PDB entry 7X58 | electron microscopy, 3.93 A resolution | chains G and I of the 10 polymer chains in the assembly

# Chain G
Protein: Histone H3.1
From: Homo sapiens
Reference sequence: P68431 (H31_HUMAN); residues 1-135 here correspond to UniProt positions 2-136 (UniProt number = residue number + 1)
Amino-acid sequence (139 residues; each row starts with the number of its first residue; numbers below 1 keep their minus sign (Gly-3 is residue -3)):
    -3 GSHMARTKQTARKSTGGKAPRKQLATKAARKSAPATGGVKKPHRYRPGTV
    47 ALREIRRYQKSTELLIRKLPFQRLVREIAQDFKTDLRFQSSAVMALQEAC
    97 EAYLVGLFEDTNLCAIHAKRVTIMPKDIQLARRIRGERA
Disordered / not traced: -3 to 58
Sequence notes: expression tag (-3 to 0)
Swiss-Prot annotation at these positions:
  - modified residue: Arg2 (Asymmetric dimethylarginine), Thr3 (Phosphothreonine), Lys4 (Allysine), Gln5 (5-glutamyl dopamine), Thr6 (Phosphothreonine), Arg8 (Citrulline), Lys9 (N6,N6,N6-trimethyllysine), Ser10 (ADP-ribosylserine), Thr11 (Phosphothreonine), Lys14 (N6-(2-hydroxyisobutyryl)lysine), Arg17 (Asymmetric dimethylarginine), Lys18 (N6-(2-hydroxyisobutyryl)lysine), Lys23 (N6-(2-hydroxyisobutyryl)lysine), Arg26 (Citrulline), Lys27 (N6,N6,N6-trimethyllysine), Ser28 (ADP-ribosylserine), Lys36 (N6,N6,N6-trimethyllysine), Lys37 (N6-methyllysine), Tyr41 (Phosphotyrosine), Lys56 (N6,N6,N6-trimethyllysine) and 8 more in UniProt
  - lipidation: Lys18 (N6-decanoyllysine)

# Chain I
Molecule: Widom601 DNA FW
From: synthetic construct
Sequence (145 nucleotides; numbered -70 to 74; the number before each row is that of its first residue; numbers below 1 keep their minus sign (DA-70 is residue -70)):
   -70 ATCAGAATCCCGGTGCCGAGGCCGCTCAATTGGTCGTAGACAGCTCTAGC
   -20 ACCGCTTAAACGCACGTACGCGCTGTCCCCCGCGTTTTAACCGCCAAGGG
    30 GATTACTCCCTAGTCTCCAGGCACGTGTCAGATATATACATCGAT
Disordered / not traced: -70 to -62, 60-74

# Interface between chain G and chain I
Contacting residue pairs (17; chain G residue first):
  Arg63(G) - DT17(I)  sugar contact
  Arg63(G) - DA18(I)  salt bridge to the phosphate
  Arg72(G) - DC8(I)  salt bridge to the phosphate
  Arg83(G) - DC7(I)  phosphate contact
  Arg83(G) - DC8(I)  phosphate contact
  Phe84(G) - DC7(I)  sugar contact
  Phe84(G) - DC8(I)  hydrogen bond to the phosphate
  Gln85(G) - DC7(I)  phosphate contact
  Ser86(G) - DC7(I)  hydrogen bond to the phosphate
  Ser87(G) - DC7(I)  phosphate contact
  Lys115(G) - DG28(I)  phosphate contact
  Arg116(G) - DG28(I)  phosphate contact
  Arg116(G) - DG29(I)  phosphate contact
  Val117(G) - DG27(I)  phosphate contact
  Val117(G) - DG28(I)  hydrogen bond to the phosphate
  Thr118(G) - DG28(I)  hydrogen bond to the phosphate
  Met120(G) - DG28(I)  sugar contact
Interface residues without a listed pair, chain G (14 interface residues in all): Gln68, Leu82

# Overview
Chain G and chain I form an interface of 14 and 7 residues respectively; the contacts include 4 hydrogen bonds
and 2 salt bridges. Polar pairs include Phe84(G)-DC8(I), Ser86(G)-DC7(I) and Val117(G)-DG28(I).
Here chain G is Histone H3.1 (Homo sapiens) and chain I is Widom601 DNA FW (synthetic construct). Entry 7X58
(Cryo-EM structure of human subnucleosome (open form)) was determined by electron microscopy (same publication
as 7X57 and 7YOZ).
